Entry 8YDM (electron microscopy, 3.05 A resolution); this record covers chains F and G of the 18 polymer chains in the assembly.

[Chain F]
Name: Light-harvesting protein B-808/866 alpha chain
From: Chloroflexus aurantiacus J-10-fl
Reference sequence: P07503 (LHA_CHLAA); residues 1-57 here = UniProt positions 1-57
Sequence (57 residues; each row starts with the number of its first residue):
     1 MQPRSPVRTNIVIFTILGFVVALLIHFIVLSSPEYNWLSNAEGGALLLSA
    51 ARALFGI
Not modelled in the structure: 1-2, 41-57
Ligand contacts:
  - bacteriochlorophyll a (BCL), molecule 1: Pro6, Val7, Asn10, Ile11, Phe14
  - bacteriochlorophyll a (BCL), molecule 2: Gly18, Ala22, Ile25, His26, Val29, Tyr35
  - bacteriochlorophyll a (BCL), molecule 3: Gly18, Phe19, Ala22, His26, Val29, Trp37
  - gamma-Carotene (U4Z), molecule 1: Ile11, Phe14, Thr15, Leu17, Gly18, Val21, Ile28
  - gamma-Carotene (U4Z), molecule 2: Phe19, Leu23, His26, Phe27, Leu30, Trp37
UniProt features mapped onto this chain:
  - binding site (a bacteriochlorophyll): His26
  - modified residue: Met1 (N-formylmethionine)
Reported in the primary citation:
  - binding site for bacteriochlorophyll a: His26

[Chain G]
Name: Light-harvesting protein B-808/866 beta chain
From: Chloroflexus aurantiacus J-10-fl
Reference sequence: P09927 (LHB_CHLAA); residue numbers follow UniProt; this construct covers 1-53
Sequence (53 residues; numbered 1 to 53; the number before each row is that of its first residue):
     1 MRDDDDLVPPKWRPLFNNQDWLLHDIVVKSFYGFGVIAAIAHLLVYLWKP
    51 WLP
Not modelled in the structure: 1-4
Ion coordination: bacteriochlorophyll a Mg site 1 near His24 (its only coordinating residue here); bacteriochlorophyll a Mg site 2 near His42 (its only coordinating residue here)
Ligand contacts:
  - bacteriochlorophyll a (BCL), molecule 1: Trp12, Leu15, Phe16, His24, Val28, Phe31, Tyr32
  - bacteriochlorophyll a (BCL), molecule 2: Phe31, Phe34, Gly35, Ala38, His42, Val45, Trp51, Leu52
  - bacteriochlorophyll a (BCL), molecule 3: Phe34, Ile37, Ala38, Ala41, His42
  - gamma-Carotene (U4Z), molecule 1: Leu23, Ile26, Val27, Ser30, Phe31, Phe34
  - gamma-Carotene (U4Z), molecule 2: Ser30, Ile37, Ala41, Leu44, Val45, Trp48
  - gamma-Carotene (U4Z), molecule 3: Phe31, Tyr32, Leu52, Pro53
UniProt features mapped onto this chain:
  - binding site (a bacteriochlorophyll): His24, His42
  - modified residue: Met1 (N-formylmethionine)
Reported in the primary citation:
  - binding site for bacteriochlorophyll a: His24, His42

[How chain F and chain G interact]
Residue-residue contacts (18; chain F residue first):
  Pro3(F) - Asp6(G)
  Pro3(F) - Arg13(G)
  Pro3(F) - Pro14(G)
  Pro3(F) - Leu15(G)
  Pro3(F) - Phe16(G)
  Pro3(F) - Asn17(G)  hydrogen bond (backbone-side chain)
  Arg4(F) - Leu15(G)
  Ser5(F) - Leu15(G)
  Val7(F) - Phe16(G)  hydrophobic
  Val7(F) - His24(G)
  Arg8(F) - Gln19(G)  hydrogen bond
  Arg8(F) - Asp20(G)  salt bridge
  Ile11(F) - Val27(G)  hydrophobic
  Phe14(F) - Phe31(G)  hydrophobic
  Glu34(F) - Lys49(G)
  Tyr35(F) - Lys49(G)  hydrogen bond (side chain-backbone)
  Tyr35(F) - Pro50(G)  hydrogen bond (side chain-backbone)
  Tyr35(F) - Trp51(G)
Interface residues without a listed pair, chain G (16 interface residues in all): Leu23, Trp48
From the paper, about this interface:
  - pairs named by the authors: Glu34(F)-Lys49(G)

[Summary]
9 residues of chain F face 16 of chain G across their interface; the contacts include 4 hydrogen bonds and 1
salt bridge. Polar pairs include Arg8(F)-Asp20(G), Pro3(F)-Asn17(G) and Arg8(F)-Gln19(G). The paper describes
a contact between Glu34(F) and Lys49(G). The paper reports a binding site for bacteriochlorophyll a at
His26(F) and His24(G) among others.
Here chain F is Light-harvesting protein B-808/866 alpha chain and chain G is Light-harvesting protein
B-808/866 beta chain, both from Chloroflexus aurantiacus J-10-fl. Entry 8YDM (Cryo-EM structure of CaRC-LH
complex from Chloroflexus aurantiacus) was determined by electron microscopy.
